9E14 - chains K and L of the 14 polymer chains in the assembly; structure by electron microscopy, 5.00 A resolution (low resolution: residue-level contacts below are approximate; hydrogen-bond / salt-bridge calls are withheld).

Chain K (and L):
Name: Dynein light chain Tctex-type 1
Organism: Homo sapiens
Notes: chain L of this document is another copy of the same molecule, construct and numbering; everything in this record applies to it too
Reference sequence: P63172 (DYLT1_HUMAN); numbering as in UniProt (aligned over 1-113)
Sequence (113 residues; numbered 1 to 113; the number before each row is that of its first residue):
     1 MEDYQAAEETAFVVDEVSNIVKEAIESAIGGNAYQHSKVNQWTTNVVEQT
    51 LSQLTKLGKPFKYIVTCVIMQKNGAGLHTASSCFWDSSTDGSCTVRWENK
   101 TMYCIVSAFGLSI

Interface between chain K and chain L:
Residue-residue contacts - 66 pairs, chain K then chain L:
  Y34(K) with G76(L)
  H36(K) with G76(L); H78(L)
  V39(K) with H78(L)
  N40(K) with H78(L)
  T43(K) with A80(L)
  V47(K) with S82(L)
  L51(K) with S82(L); C83(L); F84(L)
  T55(K) with F84(L)
  F61(K) with F84(L)
  K62(K) with L111(L); S112(L)
  Y63(K) with C83(L); F84(L)
  I64(K) with C83(L); W85(L); F109(L); L111(L)
  V65(K) with S81(L); S82(L); C83(L)
  T66(K) with A80(L); S81(L)
  C67(K) with A80(L)
  M70(K) with M70(L); L77(L)
  Q71(K) with A75(L); G76(L)
  N73(K) with N73(L); A75(L)
  G74(K) with Q71(L); N73(L)
  A75(K) with M70(L); Q71(L); N73(L)
  G76(K) with Y34(L); I69(L); M70(L); Q71(L)
  H78(K) with V39(L); N40(L); T43(L)
  A80(K) with T66(L); C67(L)
  S82(K) with V47(L); E48(L); L51(L); V65(L)
  C83(K) with L51(L); Y63(L); I64(L); V65(L)
  F84(K) with K62(L); Y63(L)
  W85(K) with K62(L)
  D86(K) with K62(L)
  D90(K) with K62(L)
  F109(K) with I64(L); T66(L)
  L111(K) with K62(L); I64(L); L111(L)
  S112(K) with K62(L)
  I113(K) with I113(L)
Other interface residues (no listed pair), chain K (38 interface residues in all): V68, I69, L77, T79, S81
Other interface residues (no listed pair), chain L (36 interface residues in all): F61, V68, G74, T79, D90

Summary:
38 residues of chain K face 36 of chain L across their interface.
Chain K and chain L are both Dynein light chain Tctex-type 1 (Homo sapiens); the structure, Full-length human
dynein-1 in phi-like comformation bound to a Lis1 dimer under Nde1-Lis1 condition, was determined by electron
microscopy, deposited together with 9E0Z, 9E10, 9E11, 9E12 and 9E13.
